PDB entry 1M90 | X-ray diffraction, 2.80 A resolution | chains A and C of the 31 polymer chains in the assembly

# Chain A
Molecule: 23S RRNA
From: Haloarcula marismortui
Sequence (2922 nucleotides; numbered 2 to 2923; the number before each row is that of its first residue):
     2 UUGGCUACUAUGCCAGCUGGUGGAUUGCUCGGCUCAGGCGCUGAUGAAGG
    52 ACGUGCCAAGCUGCGAUAAGCCAUGGGGAGCCGCACGGAGGCGAAGAACC
   102 AUGGAUUUCCGAAUGAGAAUCUCUCUAACAAUUGCUUCGCGCAAUGAGGA
   152 ACCCCGAGAACUGAAACAUCUCAGUAUCGGGAGGAACAGAAAACGCAAUG
   202 UGAUGUCGUUAGUAACCGCGAGUGAACGCGAUACAGCCCAAACCGAAGCC
   252 CUCACGGGCAAUGUGGUGUCAGGGCUACCUCUCAUCAGCCGACCGUCUCG
   302 ACGAAGUCUCUUGGAACAGAGCGUGAUACAGGGUGACAACCCCGUACUCG
   352 AGACCAGUACGACGUGCGGUAGUGCCAGAGUAGCGGGGGUUGGAUAUCCC
   402 UCGCGAAUAACGCAGGCAUCGACUGCGAAGGCUAAACACAACCUGAGACC
   452 GAUAGUGAACAAGUAGUGUGAACGAACGCUGCAAAGUACCCUCAGAAGGG
   502 AGGCGAAAUAGAGCAUGAAAUCAGUUGGCGAUCGAGCGACAGGGCAUACA
   552 AGGUCCCUCGACGAAUGACCGACGCGCGAGCGUCCAGUAAGACUCACGGG
   602 AAGCCGAUGUUCUGUCGUACGUUUUGAAAAACGAGCCAGGGAGUGUGUCU
   652 GCAUGGCAAGUCUAACCGGAGUAUCCGGGGAGGCACAGGGAAACCGACAU
   702 GGCCGCAGGGCUUUGCCCGAGGGCCGCCGUCUUCAAGGGCGGGGAGCCAU
   752 GUGGACACGACCCGAAUCCGGACGAUCUACGCAUGGACAAGAUGAAGCGU
   802 GCCGAAAGGCACGUGGAAGUCUGUUAGAGUUGGUGUCCUACAAUACCCUC
   852 UCGUGAUCUAUGUGUAGGGGUGAAAGGCCCAUCGAGUCCGGCAACAGCUG
   902 GUUCCAAUCGAAACAUGUCGAAGCAUGACCUCCGCCGAGGUAGUCUGUGA
   952 GGUAGAGCGACCGAUUGGUGUGUCCGCCUCCGAGAGGAGUCGGCACACCU
  1002 GUCAAACUCCAAACUUACAGACGCCGUUUGACGCGGGGAUUCCGGUGCGC
  1052 GGGGUAAGCCUGUGUACCAGGAGGGGAACAACCCAGAGAUAGGUUAAGGU
  1102 CCCCAAGUGUGGAUUAAGUGUAAUCCUCUGAAGGUGGUCUCGAGCCCUAG
  1152 ACAGCCGGGAGGUGAGCUUAGAAGCAGCUACCCUCUAAGAAAAGCGUAAC
  1202 AGCUUACCGGCCGAGGUUUGAGGCGCCCAAAAUGAUCGGGACUCAAAUCC
  1252 ACCACCGAGACCUGUCCGUACCACUCAUACUGGUAAUCGAGUAGAUUGGC
  1302 GCUCUAAUUGGAUGGAAGUAGGGGUGAAAACUCCUAUGGACCGAUUAGUG
  1352 ACGAAAAUCCUGGCCAUAGUAGCAGCGAUAGUCGGGUGAGAACCCCGACG
  1402 GCCUAAUGGAUAAGGGUUCCUCAGCACUGCUGAUCAGCUGAGGGUUAGCC
  1452 GGUCCUAAGUCAUACCGCAACUCGACUAUGACGAAAUGGGAAACGGGUUA
  1502 AUAUUCCCGUGCCACUAUGCAGUGAAAGUUGACGCCCUGGGGUCGAUCAC
  1552 GCUGGGCAUUCGCCCAGUCGAACCGUCCAACUCCGUGGAAGCCGUAAUGG
  1602 CAGGAAGCGGACGAACGGCGGCAUAGGGAAACGUGAUUCAACCUGGGGCC
  1652 CAUGAAAAGACGAGCAUAGUGUCCGUACCGAGAACCGACACAGGUGUCCA
  1702 UGGCGGCGAAAGCCAAGGCCUGUCGGGAGCAACCAACGUUAGGGAAUUCG
  1752 GCAAGUUAGUCCCGUACCUUCGGAAGAAGGGAUGCCUGCUCCGGAACGGA
  1802 GCAGGUCGCAGUGACUCGGAAGCUCGGACUGUCUAGUAACAACAUAGGUG
  1852 ACCGCAAAUCCGCAAGGACUCGUACGGUCACUGAAUCCUGCCCAGUGCAG
  1902 GUAUCUGAACACCUCGUACAAGAGGACGAAGGACCUGUCAACGGCGGGGG
  1952 UAACUAUGACCCUCUUAAGGUAGCGUAGUACCUUGCCGCAUCAGUAGCGG
  2002 CUUGCAUGAAUGGAUUAACCAGAGCUUCACUGUCCCAACGUUGGGCCCGG
  2052 UGAACUGUACAUUCCAGUGCGGAGUCUGGAGACACCCAGGGGGAAGCGAA
  2102 GACCCUAUGGAGCUUUACUGCAGGCUGUCGCUGAGACGUGGUCGCCGAUG
  2152 UGCAGCAUAGGUAGGAGACACUACACAGGUACCCGCGCUAGCGGGCCACC
  2202 GAGUCAACAGUGAAAUACUACCCGUCGGUGACUGCGACUCUCACUCCGGG
  2252 AGGAGGACACCGAUAGCCGGGCAGUUUGACUGGGGCGGUACGCGCUCGAA
  2302 AAGAUAUCGAGCGCGCCCUAUGGCUAUCUCAGCCGGGACAGAGACCCGGC
  2352 GAAGAGUGCAAGAGCAAAAGAUAGCUUGACAGUGUUCUUCCCAACGAGGA
  2402 ACGCUGACGCGAAAGCGUGGUCUAGCGAACCAAUUAGCCUGCUUGAUGCG
  2452 GGCAAUUGAUGACAGAAAAGCUACCCUAGGGAUAACAGAGUCGUCACUCG
  2502 CAAGAGCACAUAUCGACCGAGUGGCUUGCUACCUCGAUGUCGGUUCCCUC
  2552 CAUCCUGCCCGUGCAGAAGCGGGCAAGGGUGAGGUUGUUCGCCUAUUAAA
  2602 GGAGGUCGUGAGCUGGGUUUAGACCGUCGUGAGACAGGUCGGCUGCUAUC
  2652 UACUGGGUGUGUAAUGGUGUCUGACAAGAACGACCGUAUAGUACGAGAGG
  2702 AACUACGGUUGGUGGCCACUGGUGUACCGGUUGUUCGAGAGAGCACGUGC
  2752 CGGGUAGCCACGCCACACGGGGUAAGAGCUGAACGCAUCUAAGCUCGAAA
  2802 CCCACUUGGAAAAGAGACACCGCCGAGGUCCCGCGUACAAGACGCGGUCG
  2852 AUAGACUCGGGGUGUGCGCGUCGAGGUAACGAGACGUUAAGCCCACGAGC
  2902 ACUAACAGACCAAAGCCAUCAU
Unresolved in the structure: 2-9, 126-127, 715, 971-998, 1560, 1952-1963, 2137-2236, 2339-2343, 2665-2666, 2915-2923
Sequence notes: conflict C560 (U3155 in 3377779)
Metal / ion sites: Mg2+ site 1 near G28 (its only coordinating residue here); Na+ site 1: C40, G41; Na+ site 2: G56, A59, G61; Na+ site 3: G66, U108; Mg2+ site 2 near U115 (its only coordinating residue here); Na+ site 4: C130, U146; Na+ site 5: C141, G142; Mg2+ site 3: C162, U2276; K+ site 1: C162, U163, U172; Mg2+ site 4: A165, A167, C168; Na+ site 6: A165, A166, A167; Mg2+ site 5: A166, G219; 64 more Na+ sites not listed; 99 more Mg2+ sites not listed; 1 more K+ sites not listed
Small-molecule neighbours:
  - 6-aminohexanoic acid / phenylalaninal: G2102, A2103, C2104, A2486, A2538, G2540, U2620, U2621
  - sparsomycin (SPS): A2486, C2487, U2541, C2608, U2619, U2620, A2637
Reported in the primary citation:
  - binding site for CCA: G2284, G2285
  - conformationally variable residues: A2637
  - contacts within the chain: G2482-A2486 (hydrogen bond), G2102-A2486 (hydrogen bond)
  - catalytic residues: A2486 (proposed by the authors, not directly observed)

# Chain C
Name: Ribosomal protein L2
From: Haloarcula marismortui
UniProtKB: P20276 (RL2_HALMA); numbering as in UniProt (aligned over 1-239)
Sequence (239 residues; row label = number of the first residue in the row):
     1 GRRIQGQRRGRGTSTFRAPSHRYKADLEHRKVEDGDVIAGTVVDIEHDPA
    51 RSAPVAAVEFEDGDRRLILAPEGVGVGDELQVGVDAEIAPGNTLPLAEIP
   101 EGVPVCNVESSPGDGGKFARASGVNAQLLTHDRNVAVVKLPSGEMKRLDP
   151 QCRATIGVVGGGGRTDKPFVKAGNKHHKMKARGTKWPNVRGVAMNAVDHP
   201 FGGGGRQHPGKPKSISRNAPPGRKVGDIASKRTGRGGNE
Unresolved in the structure: 238-239
Metal / ion sites: Mg2+ site 1: Asp26 (shared with C1872(A), G1873(A) of chain A); Mg2+ site 2: Asn188 (shared with A1845(A), U1846(A), G1884(A) of chain A); Na+: Phe201, Gly203, His208; Mg2+ site 3: Gln207 (shared with U1883(A), U2012(A), G2013(A) of chain A)

# Interface between chain A and chain C
Contacting residue pairs (260):
  C781(A) with Thr15(C), hydrogen bond to the sugar
  G782(A) with Ser14(C), hydrogen bond to the sugar; Thr15(C), hydrogen bond to the sugar
  C783(A) with Ser14(C), sugar contact; His21(C), hydrogen bond to the phosphate; Arg22(C), phosphate contact; Lys180(C), phosphate contact
  A784(A) with His21(C), salt bridge to the phosphate; Arg22(C), salt bridge to the phosphate
  G820(A) with Lys171(C), salt bridge to the phosphate; Ala172(C), hydrogen bond to the base; Gly173(C), hydrogen bond to the base
  A857(A) with Ala172(C), base contact; Gly173(C), phosphate contact; His176(C), sugar contact; His177(C), salt bridge to the phosphate; Trp186(C), base contact
  U866(A) with Arg11(C), hydrogen bond to the phosphate; Thr13(C), sugar contact
  A867(A) with Arg11(C), salt bridge to the phosphate
  G870(A) with Arg3(C), salt bridge to the phosphate
  G871(A) with Arg2(C), hydrogen bond to the base; Arg3(C), salt bridge to the phosphate; Arg8(C), salt bridge to the phosphate; Arg11(C), hydrogen bond to the phosphate
  U872(A) with Arg2(C), hydrogen bond to the base; Arg8(C), hydrogen bond to the base; Thr13(C), hydrogen bond to the phosphate; Phe16(C), phosphate contact
  G873(A) with Arg2(C), base contact; Arg8(C), hydrogen bond to the base; Thr15(C), phosphate contact; Lys185(C), salt bridge to the phosphate; Asp198(C), hydrogen bond to the base
  A874(A) with Lys185(C), salt bridge to the phosphate; Pro187(C), sugar contact; Val189(C), sugar contact
  A875(A) with Val189(C), sugar contact; Ala193(C), hydrogen bond to the sugar; Met194(C), base contact; Asp198(C), base contact
  G877(A) with Asn195(C), hydrogen bond to the sugar; Val197(C), base contact
  G878(A) with Arg2(C), hydrogen bond to the base
  C879(A) with Arg2(C), base contact
  A886(A) with Gly1(C), hydrogen bond to the base; Arg2(C), base contact
  A1459(A) with His21(C), sugar contact
  G1460(A) with Arg17(C), salt bridge to the phosphate
  C1652(A) with Ser52(C), hydrogen bond to the phosphate; Arg164(C), hydrogen bond to the base; Thr165(C), base contact; Lys167(C), hydrogen bond to the base; Phe169(C), stacking on the base; Lys178(C), hydrogen bond to the base
  A1653(A) with His47(C), salt bridge to the phosphate; Ser52(C), hydrogen bond to the phosphate; His177(C), stacking on the base; Lys178(C), sugar contact
  U1654(A) with Lys24(C), sugar contact; His47(C), stacking on the base; Pro49(C), phosphate contact
  A1843(A) with Gln207(C), phosphate contact
  C1844(A) with Val189(C), phosphate contact; Arg190(C), salt bridge to the phosphate; Ala193(C), sugar contact; Gln207(C), hydrogen bond to the phosphate
  A1845(A) with Pro187(C), phosphate contact; Asn188(C), phosphate contact; Val189(C), phosphate contact; Arg190(C), salt bridge to the phosphate
  U1846(A) with Ala172(C), hydrogen bond to the sugar; Trp186(C), sugar contact; Pro187(C), phosphate contact; Asn188(C), hydrogen bond to the phosphate
  A1847(A) with Phe169(C), hydrogen bond to the phosphate; Val170(C), hydrogen bond to the sugar; Lys175(C), salt bridge to the phosphate; Trp186(C), hydrogen bond to the phosphate
  G1848(A) with Pro168(C), phosphate contact; Phe169(C), hydrogen bond to the phosphate
  U1850(A) with Arg235(C), hydrogen bond to the phosphate
  G1851(A) with Asp227(C), hydrogen bond to the base; Thr233(C), sugar contact; Gly234(C), sugar contact; Arg235(C), salt bridge to the phosphate
  A1852(A) with Asp227(C), sugar contact; Ile228(C), hydrogen bond to the sugar; Ser230(C), phosphate contact; Lys231(C), phosphate contact; Arg232(C), sugar contact
  C1853(A) with Arg217(C), hydrogen bond to the sugar; Ile228(C), sugar contact; Ala229(C), sugar contact; Lys231(C), salt bridge to the phosphate
  C1854(A) with Lys231(C), salt bridge to the phosphate
  G1855(A) with Phe118(C), base contact; Leu140(C), base contact; Pro141(C), base contact; Ser142(C), hydrogen bond to the base; Glu144(C), hydrogen bond to the sugar; Lys146(C), hydrogen bond to the phosphate
  C1856(A) with Lys117(C), sugar contact; Lys146(C), salt bridge to the phosphate
  A1857(A) with Ser110(C), hydrogen bond to the phosphate; Lys117(C), phosphate contact
  A1859(A) with Arg217(C), phosphate contact
  U1860(A) with Arg9(C), hydrogen bond to the base; Arg217(C), salt bridge to the phosphate; Lys224(C), salt bridge to the phosphate; Ile228(C), sugar contact
  C1861(A) with Gly6(C), hydrogen bond to the sugar; Gln7(C), sugar contact; Gly10(C), hydrogen bond to the sugar; Pro221(C), phosphate contact; Lys224(C), salt bridge to the phosphate
  C1862(A) with Arg3(C), hydrogen bond to the phosphate; Gln7(C), hydrogen bond to the phosphate; Gly10(C), sugar contact; Arg11(C), sugar contact; Pro221(C), phosphate contact
  G1863(A) with Arg3(C), salt bridge to the phosphate
  G1868(A) with Gly10(C), hydrogen bond to the base
  A1869(A) with Arg9(C), base contact; Gly10(C), sugar contact; Gly12(C), sugar contact; Arg17(C), phosphate contact
  C1870(A) with Arg9(C), hydrogen bond to the sugar; Phe16(C), sugar contact; Arg17(C), phosphate contact; Ala18(C), hydrogen bond to the phosphate; Gly183(C), phosphate contact
  U1871(A) with Ala18(C), sugar contact; Arg182(C), phosphate contact; Gly183(C), hydrogen bond to the phosphate
  C1872(A) with Ser20(C), hydrogen bond to the phosphate; Tyr23(C), base contact; Lys24(C), base contact; Ala25(C), hydrogen bond to the base; Asp26(C), hydrogen bond to the base; Ala50(C), sugar contact
  G1873(A) with Asp26(C), phosphate contact; Leu27(C), phosphate contact; Ala50(C), sugar contact; Arg51(C), phosphate contact; Arg120(C), salt bridge to the phosphate
  U1874(A) with Arg51(C), salt bridge to the phosphate; Lys117(C), hydrogen bond to the sugar; Phe118(C), sugar contact; Ala119(C), hydrogen bond to the sugar; Arg120(C), salt bridge to the phosphate; Ala121(C), phosphate contact
  A1875(A) with Ala119(C), hydrogen bond to the phosphate; Arg120(C), hydrogen bond to the phosphate; Ala121(C), hydrogen bond to the phosphate; Val124(C), phosphate contact; Pro141(C), sugar contact; Ser142(C), hydrogen bond to the sugar
  C1876(A) with Ala121(C), sugar contact; Ser122(C), hydrogen bond to the sugar; Gly123(C), hydrogen bond to the base; Val124(C), base contact; Pro141(C), phosphate contact; Gly162(C), base contact; Gly163(C), hydrogen bond to the base; Arg164(C), hydrogen bond to the phosphate; Thr165(C), hydrogen bond to the sugar
  G1877(A) with Arg164(C), salt bridge to the phosphate
  G1878(A) with Arg182(C), salt bridge to the phosphate
  U1879(A) with Arg9(C), hydrogen bond to the phosphate; Gly183(C), phosphate contact; Thr184(C), hydrogen bond to the phosphate
  C1880(A) with Gly6(C), phosphate contact; Arg9(C), salt bridge to the phosphate; Val225(C), sugar contact; Gly226(C), hydrogen bond to the sugar
  A1881(A) with His199(C), salt bridge to the phosphate; Phe201(C), phosphate contact; Lys213(C), sugar contact; Val225(C), phosphate contact; Gly226(C), sugar contact
  C1882(A) with Arg190(C), phosphate contact; Gly191(C), hydrogen bond to the phosphate; Val192(C), hydrogen bond to the phosphate; Phe201(C), phosphate contact; Lys213(C), sugar contact
  U1883(A) with Arg190(C), salt bridge to the phosphate
  G1884(A) with Arg190(C), base contact
  G1898(A) with Pro212(C), sugar contact; Ser214(C), hydrogen bond to the sugar
  C1899(A) with Ser214(C), sugar contact; Ile215(C), sugar contact; Ser216(C), sugar contact; Ala229(C), sugar contact; Ser230(C), hydrogen bond to the sugar
  A1900(A) with Ser216(C), phosphate contact; Arg217(C), hydrogen bond to the phosphate; Ala229(C), sugar contact; Ser230(C), sugar contact; Lys231(C), sugar contact
  G1938(A) with Lys231(C), hydrogen bond to the base
  U1939(A) with Arg232(C), hydrogen bond to the phosphate; Thr233(C), hydrogen bond to the sugar; Gly236(C), phosphate contact; Gly237(C), phosphate contact
  C1940(A) with Thr233(C), sugar contact; Gly234(C), phosphate contact; Gly236(C), hydrogen bond to the phosphate
  A1941(A) with Gly234(C), sugar contact; Arg235(C), base contact; Gly236(C), phosphate contact
  A1942(A) with Pro212(C), base contact; Lys213(C), salt bridge to the phosphate; Asp227(C), sugar contact; Thr233(C), hydrogen bond to the sugar; Gly234(C), hydrogen bond to the phosphate
  C1943(A) with Pro209(C), sugar contact; Gly210(C), sugar contact; Lys211(C), sugar contact; Pro212(C), sugar contact
  G1944(A) with His208(C), salt bridge to the phosphate; Pro209(C), phosphate contact
  U2012(A) with Gln207(C), sugar contact
  C2114(A) with Gly1(C), hydrogen bond to the phosphate; Ala196(C), sugar contact; Val197(C), phosphate contact
  U2115(A) with Ala196(C), phosphate contact
  U2116(A) with Lys211(C), salt bridge to the phosphate
  A2123(A) with Pro220(C), base contact
  G2124(A) with Asn218(C), hydrogen bond to the base
  G2125(A) with Asn218(C), hydrogen bond to the sugar
  C2126(A) with Asn218(C), sugar contact
  C2248(A) with Ser111(C), hydrogen bond to the sugar; Pro112(C), hydrogen bond to the sugar
  G2249(A) with Gly113(C), sugar contact
  G2250(A) with Lys31(C), salt bridge to the phosphate; Glu33(C), base contact
  G2254(A) with Asp149(C), sugar contact
  A2255(A) with Asp149(C), sugar contact
  G2270(A) with Arg223(C), hydrogen bond to the phosphate
  G2271(A) with Arg223(C), salt bridge to the phosphate
  G2272(A) with Pro220(C), base contact; Pro221(C), sugar contact; Gly222(C), sugar contact; Arg223(C), salt bridge to the phosphate
  C2273(A) with Gly1(C), hydrogen bond to the phosphate
  C2625(A) with Gly205(C), phosphate contact; Gln207(C), phosphate contact
  C2626(A) with Arg206(C), phosphate contact
  C2629(A) with Arg206(C), base contact
  G2630(A) with Arg206(C), hydrogen bond to the base; His208(C), base contact
  U2631(A) with Gly210(C), sugar contact
  G2632(A) with His208(C), phosphate contact; Gly210(C), sugar contact
  A2633(A) with Gly203(C), phosphate contact; Gly204(C), hydrogen bond to the phosphate
  G2634(A) with Gly203(C), phosphate contact; Gly204(C), hydrogen bond to the phosphate; Gly205(C), hydrogen bond to the base
Also at the interface, not in a pair above, chain A (101 interface residues in all): U858, G865, A876, C1651, G1655, U2117, U2628
Also at the interface, not in a pair above, chain C (126 interface residues in all): Ile4, Gln5, Val32, Asp114, Gly161, Ala181, Pro200, Gly202

# Overview
101 residues of chain A and 126 residues of chain C are in contact, with 86 hydrogen bonds, 37 salt bridges
and 3 aromatic stacking contacts. Among the polar pairs are G820(A)-Ala172(C), G820(A)-Gly173(C) and
G871(A)-Arg2(C). From the paper: the catalytic residue A2486(A); a binding site for CCA at G2284(A) and
G2285(A).
Chain A is 23S RRNA and chain C is Ribosomal protein L2, both from Haloarcula marismortui; the structure,
Co-crystal structure of CCA-Phe-caproic acid-biotin and sparsomycin bound to the 50S ribosomal subunit, was
determined by X-ray diffraction, deposited together with 1Q7Y, 1Q81, 1Q82 and 1Q86.
